Entry 1G9J (X-ray diffraction, 1.90 A resolution); this record covers chain A.

Chain A:
Name: Cellulase CEL48F
From: Clostridium cellulolyticum
Notes: EC 3.2.1.4; fragment: catalytic module
UniProtKB: P37698 (GUNF_CLOCE); residues 1-629 here correspond to UniProt positions 30-658 (UniProt number = residue number + 29)
Chain sequence (629 residues; numbered 1 to 629; the number before each row is that of its first residue):
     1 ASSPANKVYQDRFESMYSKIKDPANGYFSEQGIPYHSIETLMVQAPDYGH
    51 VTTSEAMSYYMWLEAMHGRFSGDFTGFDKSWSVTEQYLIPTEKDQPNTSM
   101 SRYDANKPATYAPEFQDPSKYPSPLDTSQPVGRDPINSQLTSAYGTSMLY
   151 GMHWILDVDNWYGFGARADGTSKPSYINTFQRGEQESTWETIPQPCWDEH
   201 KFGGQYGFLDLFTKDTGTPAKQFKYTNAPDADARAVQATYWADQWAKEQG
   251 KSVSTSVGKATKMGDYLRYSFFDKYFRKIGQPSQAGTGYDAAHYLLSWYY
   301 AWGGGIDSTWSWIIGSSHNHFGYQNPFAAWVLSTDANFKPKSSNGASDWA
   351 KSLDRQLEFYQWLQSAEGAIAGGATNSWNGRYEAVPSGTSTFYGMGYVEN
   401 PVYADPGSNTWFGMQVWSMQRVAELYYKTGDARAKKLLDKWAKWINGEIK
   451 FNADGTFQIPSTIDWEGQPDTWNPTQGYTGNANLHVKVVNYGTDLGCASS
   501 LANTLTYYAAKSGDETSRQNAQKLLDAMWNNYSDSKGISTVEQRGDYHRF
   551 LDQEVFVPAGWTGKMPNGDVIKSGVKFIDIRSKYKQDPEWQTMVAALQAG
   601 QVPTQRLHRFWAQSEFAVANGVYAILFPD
Differences from the reference sequence: engineered mutation Q44 (Glu73 in P37698)
Ion coordination: Ca2+ site 1: Q185, E190, D405; Ca2+ site 2: E399, W465

Overview:
Q185, E190 and D405 coordinate Ca2+ site 1. E399 and W465 form the Ca2+ site 2.
Chain A is Cellulase CEL48F (Clostridium cellulolyticum); the structure, X-tal structure of the mutant E44Q of
the cellulase CEL48F in complex with a thiooligosaccharide, was determined by X-ray diffraction together with
1G9G and 2QNO from the same study.
